3JAS - chains J and K of the 12 polymer chains in the assembly; structure by electron microscopy, 3.50 A resolution.

[Chain J (and K)]
Protein: Tubulin alpha-1B chain
Organism: Sus scrofa
Notes: chain K of this document is another copy of the same molecule, construct and numbering; everything in this record applies to it too
UniProtKB: Q2XVP4 (TBA1B_PIG); residue numbers follow UniProt; this construct covers 1-451
Chain sequence (451 residues; each row starts with the number of its first residue):
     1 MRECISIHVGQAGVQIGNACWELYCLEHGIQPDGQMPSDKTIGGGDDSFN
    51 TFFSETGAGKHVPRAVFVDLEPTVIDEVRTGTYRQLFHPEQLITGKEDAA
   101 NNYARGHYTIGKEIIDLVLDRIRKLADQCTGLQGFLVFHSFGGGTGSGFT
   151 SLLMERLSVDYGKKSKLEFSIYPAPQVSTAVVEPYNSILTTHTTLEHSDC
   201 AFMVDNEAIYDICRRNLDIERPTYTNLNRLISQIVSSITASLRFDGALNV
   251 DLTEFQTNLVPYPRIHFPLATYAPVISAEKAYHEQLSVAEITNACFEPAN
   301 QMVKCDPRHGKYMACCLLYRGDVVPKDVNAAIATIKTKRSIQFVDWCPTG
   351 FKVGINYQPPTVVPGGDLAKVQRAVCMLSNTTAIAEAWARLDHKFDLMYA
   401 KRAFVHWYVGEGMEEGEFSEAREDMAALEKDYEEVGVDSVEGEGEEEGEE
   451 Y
Disordered / not traced: 38-46, 438-451
Ion coordination: Mg2+: Asp-98 (together with GTP)
Residues lining bound ligands: GTP (guanosine-5'-triphosphate): Gly-10, Gln-11, Ala-12, Gln-15, Asp-69, Asp-98, Ala-99, Ala-100, Asn-101, Asn-102, Ser-140, Gly-143, Gly-144, Thr-145, Gly-146, Ile-171, Thr-179, Glu-183, Asn-206, Tyr-224, Leu-227, Asn-228
UniProt features mapped onto this chain:
  - motif: Met-1 to Cys-4 (MREC motif)
  - active site: Glu-254
  - binding site (GTP): Gly-10, Gln-11, Ala-12, Gln-15, Glu-71, Ala-99, Ser-140, Gly-143, Gly-144, Thr-145, Gly-146, Thr-179, Glu-183, Asn-206, Tyr-224, Asn-228, Leu-252
  - binding site (Mg(2+)): Glu-71
  - site: Tyr-451 (Involved in polymerization)
  - modified residue: Lys-40 (N6,N6,N6-trimethyllysine), Ser-48 (Phosphoserine), Ser-232 (Phosphoserine), Tyr-282 (3'-nitrotyrosine), Arg-339 (Omega-N-methylarginine), Ser-439 (Phosphoserine), Glu-443 (5-glutamyl polyglutamate), Glu-445 (5-glutamyl polyglutamate), Tyr-451 (3'-nitrotyrosine)
  - cross-link (Glycyl lysine isopeptide (Lys-Gly)): Lys-326 (interchain with G-Cter in ubiquitin), Lys-370 (interchain with G-Cter in ubiquitin)
From the paper describing this entry:
  - catalytic residues: Glu-254 (citing earlier work)

[Chain J / chain K interface]
Contacting residue pairs (11; chain J residue first):
  Lys-280(J) / Pro-89(K)
  Lys-280(J) / Glu-90(K)
  Tyr-282(J) / Thr-56(K)
  His-283(J) / Lys-60(K)  hydrogen bond
  His-283(J) / Phe-87(K)
  His-283(J) / His-88(K)
  His-283(J) / Pro-89(K)
  Glu-284(J) / Thr-56(K)
  Gln-285(J) / Glu-55(K)
  Gln-285(J) / Thr-56(K)
  Glu-297(J) / Arg-123(K)  salt bridge
Interface residues without a listed pair, chain J (7 interface residues in all): Glu-290
Interface residues without a listed pair, chain K (12 interface residues in all): Gln-85, Asp-120, Lys-124, Gln-128

[In short]
The interface between chain J and chain K involves 7 residues on one side and 12 on the other, with 1 hydrogen
bond and 1 salt bridge. Polar contacts include Glu-297(J)/Arg-123(K) and His-283(J)/Lys-60(K). Chain J binds
GTP. The paper reports the catalytic residue Glu-254(J).
Both chains are Tubulin alpha-1B chain (Sus scrofa). Entry 3JAS (Cryo-EM structure of dynamic GDP-microtubule
(14 protofilaments) decorated with kinesin) was determined by electron microscopy together with 3JAK, 3JAL,
3JAR, 3JAT and 3JAW from the same study.
